Entry 1F6O (X-ray diffraction, 2.40 A resolution); this record covers chains E and A of the 3 polymer chains in the assembly.

[Chain E]
Molecule: 13-nt DNA strand
Sequence (13 nucleotides; numbered 14 to 26; the number before each row is that of its first residue):
    14 GGCAATCATG TCA

[Chain A]
Molecule: 3-methyl-adenine DNA glycosylase
Source organism: Homo sapiens
Notes: EC 3.2.2.20; fragment: c-terminal fragment
Reference sequence: P29372 (3MG_HUMAN); numbering as in UniProt (aligned over 80-298)
Amino-acid sequence (219 residues; row label = number of the first residue in the row):
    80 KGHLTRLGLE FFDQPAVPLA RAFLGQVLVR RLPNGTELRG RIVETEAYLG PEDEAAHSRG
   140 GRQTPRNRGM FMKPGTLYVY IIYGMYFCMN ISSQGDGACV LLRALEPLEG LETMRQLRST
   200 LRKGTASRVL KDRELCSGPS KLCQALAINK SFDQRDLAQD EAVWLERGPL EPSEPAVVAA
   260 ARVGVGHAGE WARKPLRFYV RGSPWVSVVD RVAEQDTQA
Disordered / not traced: 201-205, 296-298
UniProt features mapped onto this chain:
  - modified residue: Ser-252 (Phosphoserine)
Metal / ion sites: Na+: Met-149, Ser-171, Ser-172, Gly-174, Ala-177
What the authors report for this chain:
  - binding site for the 13-nt DNA strand: Tyr-162, Tyr-165
  - Na+ coordination: Met-149, Ser-171, Ser-172, Gly-174, Ala-177
  - conformationally variable residues (order/disorder transition): Gly-247 to Pro-254
  - catalytic residues: Glu-125
  - mutagenesis - E125A, E125Q: abolished growth in response to MMS
  - mutagenesis - E125A, E125Q: abolished catalytic activity
  - mutagenesis - Y127F, H136Q, Y159F, Y162A, M164A, Y165A, R182K: decreased growth in response to MMS
  - mutagenesis - H136Q: decreased catalytic activity
  - specificity-determining residues: Asn-169 (proposed by the authors, not directly observed)
  - mutagenesis - Y162A: decreased binding to  A-DNA
  - mutagenesis - Y162A: decreased binding to pyr-DNA

[Interface between chain E and chain A]
Pairs across the interface (10; chain E residue first):
  DA18(E) / Met-164(A)  base contact
  DT19(E) / Tyr-162(A)  base contact
  DT19(E) / Met-164(A)  sugar contact
  DC20(E) / Gly-163(A)  sugar contact
  DT22(E) / Arg-145(A)  phosphate contact
  DT22(E) / Lys-229(A)  salt bridge to the phosphate
  DG23(E) / Thr-143(A)  hydrogen bond to the phosphate
  DG23(E) / Pro-144(A)  phosphate contact
  DG23(E) / Arg-145(A)  hydrogen bond to the phosphate
  DT24(E) / Arg-141(A)  salt bridge to the phosphate
Also at the interface, not in a pair above, chain E (7 interface residues in all): DA21
Also at the interface, not in a pair above, chain A (10 interface residues in all): Asn-146, Ile-160

[Summary]
7 residues of chain E and 10 residues of chain A are in contact; the contacts include 2 hydrogen bonds and 2
salt bridges. Polar contacts include DG23(E)/Thr-143(A), DG23(E)/Arg-145(A) and DT22(E)/Lys-229(A). The paper
reports the catalytic residue Glu-125(A); Y127F, H136Q and Y159F of chain A, among others, reduce growth in
response to MMS; 9 substitutions were tested in all.
Chain E is a 13-nt DNA strand and chain A is 3-methyl-adenine DNA glycosylase (Homo sapiens); the structure,
Crystal structure of the human aag DNA repair glycosylase complexed with DNA, was determined by X-ray
diffraction, deposited together with 1EWN and 1F4R.
